2OUJ - chain A; structure by X-ray diffraction, 1.90 A resolution.

== Chain A ==
Molecule: Thrombospondin-1
Source organism: Homo sapiens
Notes: fragment: N-terminal domain
UniProt: P07996 (TSP1_HUMAN); residues 1-239 here correspond to UniProt positions 19-257 (UniProt number = residue number + 18)
Amino-acid sequence (251 residues; numbered -3 to 247; the number before each row is that of its first residue; numbers below 1 keep their minus sign (Arg-3 is residue -3)):
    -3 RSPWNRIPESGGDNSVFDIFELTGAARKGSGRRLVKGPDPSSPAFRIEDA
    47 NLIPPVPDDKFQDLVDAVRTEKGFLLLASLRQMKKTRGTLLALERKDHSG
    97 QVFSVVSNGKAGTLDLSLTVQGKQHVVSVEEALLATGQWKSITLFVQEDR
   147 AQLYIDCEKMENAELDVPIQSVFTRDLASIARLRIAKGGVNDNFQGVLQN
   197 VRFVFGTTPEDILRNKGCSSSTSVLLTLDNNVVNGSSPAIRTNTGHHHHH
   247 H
Not modelled in the structure: -3 to 10, 215-247
Differences from the reference sequence: expression tag (-3 to 0, 240-247); variant Thr66 (Ala84 in P07996)
UniProt features mapped onto this chain:
  - glycosylation: Asn230 (N-linked (GlcNAc...) asparagine)
Disulfides: Cys153-Cys214
From the paper describing this entry:
  - self-association interface (contacts with another copy of this molecule): Leu30, Val31

== Overview ==
The paper reports a self-association interface involving Leu30 and Val31.
Chain A is Thrombospondin-1 (Homo sapiens); the structure, The crystal structure of the Thrombospondin-1
N-terminal domain in complex with fractionated Heparin DP8, was determined by X-ray diffraction, deposited
together with 2OUH and 2ES3.
